Entry 1U7O (X-ray diffraction, 1.90 A resolution); this record covers chain A.

[Chain A]
Protein: magnesium-dependent phosphatase-1
Source organism: Mus musculus
UniProtKB: Q9D967 (Q9D967_MOUSE); numbering as in UniProt (aligned over 1-164)
Chain sequence (164 residues; numbered 1 to 164; the number before each row is that of its first residue):
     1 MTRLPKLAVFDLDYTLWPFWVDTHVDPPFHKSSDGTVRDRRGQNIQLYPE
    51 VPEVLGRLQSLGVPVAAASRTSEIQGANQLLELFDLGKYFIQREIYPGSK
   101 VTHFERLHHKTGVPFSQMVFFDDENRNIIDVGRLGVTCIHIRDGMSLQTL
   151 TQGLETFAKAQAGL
Disordered / not traced: 164
Swiss-Prot annotation at these positions:
  - active site: D11 (Nucleophile), D13 (Proton donor)
  - binding site (Mg(2+)): D11, D13, D123
  - binding site (phosphate): L12, D13, S69, R70, K100
  - binding site (substrate): W20, R70
  - mutagenesis: D11 (D11N/E: Abolishes enzymatic activity), D13 (D13N: 92% loss of enzymatic activity), S69 (S69A: Abolishes enzymatic activity), K100 (K100R: Abolishes enzymatic activity), H103 (H103K/A: 50% decrease in enzymatic activity), D122 (D122N: Abolishes enzymatic activity), D123 (D123N: Abolishes enzymatic activity), N127 (N127D: 50% decrease in enzymatic activity), C138 (C138S/A/G: No effect on enzymatic activity)
From the paper describing this entry:
  - catalytic residues: D11

[Overview]
UniProt lists active-site residues D11 and D13, 3 Mg2+-binding residues, 5 phosphate-binding residues and
substrate-binding residues W20 and R70. From the paper: the catalytic residue D11.
Chain A is magnesium-dependent phosphatase-1 (Mus musculus); the structure, Magnesium Dependent Phosphatase 1
(MDP-1), was determined by X-ray diffraction (same publication as 1U7P).
